PDB entry 9LNP | X-ray diffraction, 1.76 A resolution | chains A and E of the 3 polymer chains in the assembly

== Chain A ==
Molecule: 9-nt DNA strand
Sequence (9 nucleotides; numbered 2 to 10; the number before each row is that of its first residue):
     2 TGTXATCTT
Modified positions: RP5 (5-O-phosphono-beta-D-ribofuranose) at position 5

== Chain E ==
Molecule: Uracil-DNA glycosylase
Organism: Homo sapiens
Notes: EC 3.2.2.27
Reference sequence: P13051 (UNG_HUMAN); residues 85-304 here correspond to UniProt positions 94-313 (UniProt number = residue number + 9)
Amino-acid sequence (224 residues; each row starts with the number of its first residue):
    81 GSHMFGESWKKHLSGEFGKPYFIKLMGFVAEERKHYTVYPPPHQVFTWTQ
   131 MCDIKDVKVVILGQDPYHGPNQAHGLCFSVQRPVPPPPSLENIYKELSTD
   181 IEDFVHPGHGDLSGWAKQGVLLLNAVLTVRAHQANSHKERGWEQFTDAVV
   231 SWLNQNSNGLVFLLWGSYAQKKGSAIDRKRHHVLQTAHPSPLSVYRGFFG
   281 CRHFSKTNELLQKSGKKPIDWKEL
Sequence notes: expression tag (81-84)
Swiss-Prot annotation at these positions:
  - active site: Asp-145 (Proton acceptor)
  - binding site (uracil): Gln-144, Phe-158, Asn-204, His-268
  - binding site (dsDNA): His-148, Ser-169, Ser-247, His-268, Ser-270, Ser-273, Arg-276
  - modified residue: Lys-286 (N6-acetyllysine)

== Chain A / chain E interface ==
Contacting residue pairs - 24 pairs, chain A then chain E:
  DT4(A) / His-148(E)  salt bridge to the phosphate
  DT4(A) / Pro-168(E)  phosphate contact
  DT4(A) / Pro-271(E)  base contact
  DT4(A) / Leu-272(E)  base contact
  RP5_5(A) / Gln-144(E)
  RP5_5(A) / Asp-145(E)
  RP5_5(A) / Tyr-147(E)
  RP5_5(A) / Pro-167(E)
  RP5_5(A) / Pro-168(E)
  RP5_5(A) / Ser-169(E)
  RP5_5(A) / Ala-214(E)
  RP5_5(A) / His-268(E)
  DA6(A) / Gln-144(E)  sugar contact
  DA6(A) / Ala-214(E)  phosphate contact
  DA6(A) / His-268(E)  phosphate contact
  DA6(A) / Ser-270(E)  hydrogen bond to the phosphate
  DA6(A) / Leu-272(E)  base contact
  DA6(A) / Ser-273(E)  hydrogen bond to the phosphate
  DT7(A) / Gly-246(E)  phosphate contact
  DT7(A) / Ser-247(E)  hydrogen bond to the phosphate
  DT7(A) / Ala-267(E)  phosphate contact
  DT7(A) / His-268(E)  hydrogen bond to the phosphate
  DT7(A) / Ser-273(E)  phosphate contact
  DT7(A) / Arg-276(E)  sugar contact
Other interface residues (no listed pair), chain A (5 interface residues in all): DC8
Other interface residues (no listed pair), chain E (21 interface residues in all): Pro-146, Gln-152, Phe-158, Asn-215

== Overview ==
5 residues of chain A face 21 of chain E across their interface; the contacts include 4 hydrogen bonds and 1
salt bridge. Polar contacts include DA6(A)/Ser-270(E), DA6(A)/Ser-273(E) and DT7(A)/Ser-247(E). From UniProt:
active-site residue Asp-145(E), 4 uracil-binding residues and 7 dsDNA-binding residues on chain E.
Here chain A is a 9-nt DNA strand and chain E is Uracil-DNA glycosylase (Homo sapiens). Entry 9LNP (the hUNG
bound to DNA product embedding uridine ribonucleotide) was determined by X-ray diffraction, deposited together
with 9LNQ.
